PDB entry 2NT7 | X-ray diffraction, 2.10 A resolution | chain A

# Chain A
Name: Tyrosine-protein phosphatase non-receptor type 1
Organism: Homo sapiens
Notes: EC 3.1.3.48; fragment: catalytic domain
Reference sequence: P18031 (PTN1_HUMAN); residue numbers follow UniProt; this construct covers 1-299
Amino-acid sequence (299 residues; numbered 1 to 299; the number before each row is that of its first residue):
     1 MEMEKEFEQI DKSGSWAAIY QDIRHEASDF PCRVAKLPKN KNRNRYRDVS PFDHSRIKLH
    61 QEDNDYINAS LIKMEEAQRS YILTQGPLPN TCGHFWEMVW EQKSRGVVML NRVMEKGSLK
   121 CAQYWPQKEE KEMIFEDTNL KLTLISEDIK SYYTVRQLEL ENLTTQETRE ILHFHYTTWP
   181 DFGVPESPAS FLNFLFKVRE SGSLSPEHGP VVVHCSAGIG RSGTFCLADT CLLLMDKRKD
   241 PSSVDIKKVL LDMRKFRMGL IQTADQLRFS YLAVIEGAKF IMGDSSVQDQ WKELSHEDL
Not modelled in the structure: 1, 299
Differences from the reference sequence: conflict Asp252 (Glu in P18031)
Curated features (UniProtKB/Swiss-Prot):
  - active site: Cys215 (Phosphocysteine intermediate)
  - binding site (substrate): Asp181, Cys215 to Arg221, Gln262
  - modified residue: Met1 (N-acetylmethionine), Tyr20 (Phosphotyrosine), Ser50 (Phosphoserine), Tyr66 (Phosphotyrosine), Cys215 (Cysteine persulfide), Ser242 (Phosphoserine), Ser243 (Phosphoserine)
  - cross-link: Cys215 to Ser216 (N,N-(cysteine-1,S-diyl)serine (Cys-Ser))
  - mutagenesis: Ser50 (S50A/D: No phosphorylation), Asp181 (D181A: Substrate-trapping mutant), Cys215 (C215S: Catalytically inactive mutant; abolishes sulfhydration)

# In short
UniProt lists active-site residue Cys215, 9 substrate-binding residues and 3 mutagenesis sites.
Chain A is Tyrosine-protein phosphatase non-receptor type 1 (Homo sapiens); the structure, Crystal structure
of PTP1B-inhibitor complex, was determined by X-ray diffraction together with 2NTA from the same study.
